5UTF - chains G and D of the 6 polymer chains in the assembly; structure by X-ray diffraction, 3.50 A resolution.

== Chain G ==
Name: Envelope glycoprotein gp120
Source organism: Human immunodeficiency virus 1
UniProt: Q2N0S6 (Q2N0S6_9HIV1); the construct lacks a stretch of the UniProt sequence and is renumbered around it, so the offset changes along the chain: 31-137 = UniProt 30-136; 146-185 = UniProt 137-176; 190-309 = UniProt 189-308; 312-321 = UniProt 309-318; 2 more segments
Chain sequence (481 residues; each row starts with the number of its first residue; note: 15 numbers in that range are skipped by the numbering (no residue carries them; nothing is unmodelled there); a row labelled like 185A-185L holds insertion residues (185A, then the next letters in order)):
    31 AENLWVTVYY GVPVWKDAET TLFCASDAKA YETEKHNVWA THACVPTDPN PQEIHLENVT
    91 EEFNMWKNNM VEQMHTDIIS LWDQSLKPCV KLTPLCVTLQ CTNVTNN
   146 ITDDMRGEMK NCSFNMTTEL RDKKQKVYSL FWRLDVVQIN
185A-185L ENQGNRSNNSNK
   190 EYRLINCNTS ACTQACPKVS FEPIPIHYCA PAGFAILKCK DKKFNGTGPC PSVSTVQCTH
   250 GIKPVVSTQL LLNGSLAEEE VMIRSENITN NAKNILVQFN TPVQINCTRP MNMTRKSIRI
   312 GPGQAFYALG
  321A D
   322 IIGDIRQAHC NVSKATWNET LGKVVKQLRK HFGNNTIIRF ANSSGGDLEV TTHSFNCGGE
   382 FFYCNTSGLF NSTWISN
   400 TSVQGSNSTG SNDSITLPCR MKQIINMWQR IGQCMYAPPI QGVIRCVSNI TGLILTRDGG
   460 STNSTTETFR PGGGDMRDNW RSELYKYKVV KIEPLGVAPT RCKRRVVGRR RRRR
Not modelled in the structure: 146-149, 185A-185L, 400-410, 459-463, 504-513
Cystine bridges: Cys54-Cys74, Cys119-Cys205, Cys126-Cys196, Cys131-Cys157, Cys201-Cys433, Cys218-Cys247, Cys228-Cys239, Cys296-Cys331, Cys378-Cys445, Cys385-Cys418
Glycans and other covalent adducts: glycan linked to Asn88, Asn137, Asn332; N-acetylglucosamine (NAG) linked to Asn133, Asn156, Asn160, Asn197, Asn234, Asn262, Asn276, Asn295, Asn301, Asn339, Asn355, Asn363, Asn386, Asn392, Asn448
Differences from the reference sequence: engineered mutation Met154 (Leu145 in Q2N0S6), Trp177 (Tyr168 in Q2N0S6), Cys201 (Ile200 in Q2N0S6), Met300 (Asn299 in Q2N0S6), Met302 (Asn301 in Q2N0S6), Leu320 (Thr317 in Q2N0S6), Asn332 (Thr330 in Q2N0S6), Met420 (Ile417 in Q2N0S6), Cys433 (Ala430 in Q2N0S6), Cys501 (Ala498 in Q2N0S6), Arg509 (Glu506 in Q2N0S6), Arg510 (Lys507 in Q2N0S6), Arg512 (Ala509 in Q2N0S6), Arg513 (Val510 in Q2N0S6)
What the authors report for this chain:
  - mutagenesis - L154M/Y177W/N300M/N302M/T320L/I420M, L154M/N300M/N302M/T320L: decreased binding to sCD4

== Chain D ==
Name: 35022 Heavy chain
Source organism: Homo sapiens
Chain sequence (243 residues; each row starts with the number of its first residue; a row labelled like 72A-72H holds insertion residues (72A, then the next letters in order)):
     1 QGQLVQSGAE LKKPGASVKI SCKTSGYRFN FYHINWIRQT AGRGPEWMGW IS
   52A P
    53 YSGDKNLAPA FQDRVIMTTD
72A-72H TEVPVTSF
    73 TSTGAAYMEI
82A-82C RNL
    83 KFDDTGTYFC AKGLLRDG
100A-100F SSTWLP
   101 YLWGQGTLLT VSSASTKGPS VFPLAPSSKS TSGGTAALGC LVKDYFPEPV TVSWNSGALT
   161 SGVHTFPAVL QSSGLYSLSS VVTVPSSSLG TQTYICNVNH KPSNTKVDKR VEPKSCDKGL
   221 EVLFQ
Not modelled in the structure: 225
Cystine bridges: Cys22-Cys92, Cys140-Cys196

== How chain G and chain D interact ==
Pairs across the interface - 11 pairs, chain G then chain D:
  Glu87(G) with Tyr53(D)
  Asn88(G) with Phe31(D); Tyr53(D); Arg98(D)
  Thr90(G) with Arg28(D), hydrogen bond; Ser72G(D), hydrogen bond (backbone-side chain)
  Glu91(G) with Ser72G(D), hydrogen bond
  Glu92(G) with Thr72F(D); Ser72G(D), hydrogen bond (side chain-backbone)
  Pro238(G) with Pro72D(D), hydrophobic
  Pro240(G) with Pro72D(D), hydrophobic
Also at the interface, not in a pair above, chain D (8 interface residues in all): Val72E

== In short ==
Chain G and chain D form an interface of 7 and 8 residues respectively, with 4 hydrogen bonds. Polar contacts
include Thr90(G)-Arg28(D), Thr90(G)-Ser72G(D) and Glu91(G)-Ser72G(D). N-acetylglucosamine is covalently linked
to Asn88(G), Asn133(G), Asn137(G), Asn156(G), Asn160(G) and Asn197(G) and 12 more. The paper reports that
L154M/Y177W/N300M/N302M/T320L/I420M and L154M/N300M/N302M/T320L of chain G reduce binding to sCD4.
Here chain G is Envelope glycoprotein gp120 (Human immunodeficiency virus 1) and chain D is 35022 Heavy chain
(Homo sapiens). Entry 5UTF (Crystal Structure of a Stabilized DS-SOSIP.6mut BG505 gp140 HIV-1 Env Trimer,
Containing Mutations I201C-P433C (DS), L154M ...) was determined by X-ray diffraction (same publication as
5UTY).
